Entry 2Q6O (X-ray diffraction, 2.00 A resolution); this record covers chain A.

Chain A:
Protein: Hypothetical Protein
From: Salinispora tropica
Reference sequence: A4X3Q0 (A4X3Q0_9ACTO); residues 1-283 here = UniProt positions 1-283
Amino-acid sequence (283 residues; row label = number of the first residue in the row):
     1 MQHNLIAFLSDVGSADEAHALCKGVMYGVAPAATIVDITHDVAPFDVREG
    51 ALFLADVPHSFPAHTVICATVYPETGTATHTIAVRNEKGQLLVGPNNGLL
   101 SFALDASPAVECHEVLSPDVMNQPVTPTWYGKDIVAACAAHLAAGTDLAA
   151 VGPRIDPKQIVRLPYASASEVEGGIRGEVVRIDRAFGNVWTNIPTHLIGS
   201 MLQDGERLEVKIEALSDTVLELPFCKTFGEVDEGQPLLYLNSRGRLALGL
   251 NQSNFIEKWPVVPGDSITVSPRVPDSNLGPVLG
Not modelled in the structure: 1-2, 272-283
Sequence notes: engineered mutation Thr70 (Tyr in A4X3Q0)
Small-molecule neighbours: S-adenosylmethionine (SAM): Asp11, Val12, Ala18, Phe45, Thr70, Val71, Tyr72, Pro73, Thr75, Thr128, Trp129, Asp183, Phe186, Asn188, Trp190, Phe228, Ser242, Leu250, Asn251, Gln252, Ser253

Overview:
Ligands of chain A: S-adenosylmethionine.
Chain A is Hypothetical Protein (Salinispora tropica); the structure, SalL-Y70T with SAM and Cl, was
determined by X-ray diffraction (same publication as 2Q6I, 2Q6K and 2Q6L).
